Entry 7ZVR (X-ray diffraction, 2.00 A resolution); this record covers chain A.

# Chain A
Name: Carotenoid-binding protein
Organism: Bombyx mori
UniProt: Q8MYA9 (Q8MYA9_BOMMO); residue numbers follow UniProt; this construct covers 68-297
Chain sequence (253 residues; numbered 45 to 297; the number before each row is that of its first residue):
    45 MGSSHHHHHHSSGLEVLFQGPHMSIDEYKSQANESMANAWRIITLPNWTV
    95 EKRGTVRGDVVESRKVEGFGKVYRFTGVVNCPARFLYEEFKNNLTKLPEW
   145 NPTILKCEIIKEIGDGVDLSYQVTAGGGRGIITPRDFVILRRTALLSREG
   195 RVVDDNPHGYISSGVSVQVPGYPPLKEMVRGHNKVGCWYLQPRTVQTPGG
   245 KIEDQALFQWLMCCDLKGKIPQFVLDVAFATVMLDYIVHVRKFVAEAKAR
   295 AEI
Not modelled in the structure: 45-62
Sequence notes: initiating methionine (45); expression tag (46-67)
Residues lining bound ligands: zeaxanthin (ZEX; (1R,2S)-4-{(1E,3E,5E,7E,9E,11E,13E,15E,17E)-18-[(4S)-4-hydroxy-2,6,6-trimethylcyclohex-1-en-1-yl]-3,7,12,16-tetramethyloctadeca-1,3,5,7,9,11,13,15,17-nonaen-1-yl}-2,5,5-trimethylcyclohex-3-en-1-ol): Gln166, Thr168, Ile176, Arg179, Phe181, Arg185, Ser206, Ser207, Gly208, Asn227, Gly230, Cys231, Trp232, Trp254, Met256, Cys258, Val276
From the paper describing this entry:
  - binding site for zeaxanthin: Arg185, Ser206, Trp232
  - conformationally variable residues (loop rearrangement): Gly171, Gly172, Arg173, Ile175, Ile176, Asp279
  - mutagenesis - D162L, S206V, W232F: decreased binding to zeaxanthin
  - mutagenesis - D162L, Q166D, I183N: decreased expression
  - mutagenesis - Q166D, I183N: unchanged binding to zeaxanthin
  - mutagenesis - S206V: unchanged binding to CAN
  - mutagenesis - W232F: abolished binding to CAN
  - mutagenesis - D162L: decreased stability (proposed by the authors, not directly observed)
  - specificity-determining residues: Ser206 (by similarity / conservation)

# In short
Chain A binds zeaxanthin. From the paper: a binding site for zeaxanthin at Arg185, Ser206 and Trp232; D162L,
S206V and W232F reduce binding to zeaxanthin; 5 substitutions were tested in all.
Chain A is Carotenoid-binding protein (Bombyx mori); the structure, Crystal structure of the
carotenoid-binding protein domain from silkworm Bombyx mori (BmCBP) complexed with zeaxanthin, was determined
by X-ray diffraction together with 7ZVQ from the same study.
